Entry 9GDY (electron microscopy, 2.80 A resolution); this record covers chains A and C of the 3 polymer chains in the assembly.

Chain A (and C):
Molecule: Spike glycoprotein, Fibritin
From: Severe acute respiratory syndrome coronavirus 2
Notes: chain C of this document is another copy of the same molecule, construct and numbering; everything in this record applies to it too
Reference sequence: chimeric construct of P0DTC2, P10104: residues 14-1208 from P0DTC2 (SPIKE_SARS2) positions 14-1208 (same numbers); residues 1211-1237 from P10104 positions 458-484 (UniProt number = residue number - 753)
Amino-acid sequence (1230 residues; numbered 14 to 1246; 3 numbers in that range are skipped by the numbering (no residue carries them; nothing is unmodelled there); the number before each row is that of its first residue):
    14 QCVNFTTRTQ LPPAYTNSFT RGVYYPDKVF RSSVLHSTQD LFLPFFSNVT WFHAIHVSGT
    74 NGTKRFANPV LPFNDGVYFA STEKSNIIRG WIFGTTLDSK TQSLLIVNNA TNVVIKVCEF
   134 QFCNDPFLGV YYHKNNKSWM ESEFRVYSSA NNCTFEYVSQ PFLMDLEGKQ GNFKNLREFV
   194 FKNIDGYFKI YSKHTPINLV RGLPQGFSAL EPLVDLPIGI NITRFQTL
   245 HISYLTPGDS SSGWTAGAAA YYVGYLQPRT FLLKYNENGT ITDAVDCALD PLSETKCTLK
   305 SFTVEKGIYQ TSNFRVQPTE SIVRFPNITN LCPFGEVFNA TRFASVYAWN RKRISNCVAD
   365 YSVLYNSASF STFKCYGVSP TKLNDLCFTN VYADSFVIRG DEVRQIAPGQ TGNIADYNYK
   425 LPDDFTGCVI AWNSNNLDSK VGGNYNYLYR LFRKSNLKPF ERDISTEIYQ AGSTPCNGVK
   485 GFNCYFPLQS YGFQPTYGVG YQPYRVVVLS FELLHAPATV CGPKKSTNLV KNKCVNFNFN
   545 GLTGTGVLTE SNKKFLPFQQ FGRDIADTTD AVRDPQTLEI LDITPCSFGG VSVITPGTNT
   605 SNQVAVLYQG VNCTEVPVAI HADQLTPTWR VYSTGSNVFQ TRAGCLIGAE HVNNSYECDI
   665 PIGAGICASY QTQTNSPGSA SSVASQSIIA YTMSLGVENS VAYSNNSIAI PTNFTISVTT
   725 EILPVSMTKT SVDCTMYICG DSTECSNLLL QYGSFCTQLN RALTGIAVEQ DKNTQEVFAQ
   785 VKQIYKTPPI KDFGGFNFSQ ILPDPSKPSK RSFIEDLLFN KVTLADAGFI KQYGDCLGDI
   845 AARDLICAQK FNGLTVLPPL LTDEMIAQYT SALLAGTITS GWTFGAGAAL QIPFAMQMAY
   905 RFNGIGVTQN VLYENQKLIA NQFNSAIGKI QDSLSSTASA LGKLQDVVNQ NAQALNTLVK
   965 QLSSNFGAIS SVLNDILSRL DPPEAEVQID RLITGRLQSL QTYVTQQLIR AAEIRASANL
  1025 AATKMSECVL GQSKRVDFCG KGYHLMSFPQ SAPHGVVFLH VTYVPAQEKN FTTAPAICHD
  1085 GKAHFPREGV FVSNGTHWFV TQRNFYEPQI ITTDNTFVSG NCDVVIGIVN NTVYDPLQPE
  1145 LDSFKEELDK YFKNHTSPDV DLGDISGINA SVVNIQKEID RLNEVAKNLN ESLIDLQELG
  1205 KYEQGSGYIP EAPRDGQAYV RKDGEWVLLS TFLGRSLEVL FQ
Disordered / not traced: 70-76, 248-254, 621-640, 677-688, 828-847, 1162-1246
Disulfide bonds: C131-C166, C291-C301, C336-C361, C391-C525, C480-C488, C538-C590, C617-C649, C662-C671, C738-C760, C743-C749, C1032-C1043, C1082-C1126
Differences from the reference sequence: variant F18 (Leu in P0DTC2), A80 (Asp in P0DTC2), G215 (Asp in P0DTC2), N417 (Lys in P0DTC2), K484 (Glu in P0DTC2), Y501 (Asn in P0DTC2), G614 (Asp in P0DTC2), V701 (Ala in P0DTC2); conflict I246 (Arg in P0DTC2); engineered mutation G682 (Arg in P0DTC2), S683 (Arg in P0DTC2), S685 (Arg in P0DTC2), P986 (Lys in P0DTC2), P987 (Val in P0DTC2), L1232 (Phe479 in P10104); linker (1209-1210); expression tag (1238-1246)
Swiss-Prot annotation at these positions:
  - region: N280 to C301 (Putative superantigen), R403 to D405 (Integrin-binding motif), N448 to F456 (Immunodominant HLA epitope recognized by the CD8+), P681, A684 (Putative superantigen), S816 to Y837 (Fusion peptide 1), K835 to F855 (Fusion peptide 2), D1163 to E1202 (Heptad repeat 2)
  - site: R815, S816 (Cleavage)
  - glycosylation: N17 (N-linked (GlcNAc...) (complex) asparagine), N61 (N-linked (GlcNAc...) (hybrid) asparagine), N74 (N-linked (GlcNAc...) (complex) asparagine), N122 (N-linked (GlcNAc...) (hybrid) asparagine), N149 (N-linked (GlcNAc...) (complex) asparagine), N165 (N-linked (GlcNAc...) (complex) asparagine), N234 (N-linked (GlcNAc...) (high mannose) asparagine), N282 (N-linked (GlcNAc...) (complex) asparagine), T323 (O-linked (GalNAc) threonine), S325 (O-linked (HexNAc...) serine), N331 (N-linked (GlcNAc...) (complex) asparagine), N343 (N-linked (GlcNAc...) (complex) asparagine), N603 (N-linked (GlcNAc...) (hybrid) asparagine), N616 (N-linked (GlcNAc...) (complex) asparagine), N657 (N-linked (GlcNAc...) (complex) asparagine), T676 (O-linked (GlcNAc...) threonine), T678 (O-linked (GlcNAc...) threonine), N709 (N-linked (GlcNAc...) (high mannose) asparagine), N717 (N-linked (GlcNAc...) (hybrid) asparagine), N801 (N-linked (GlcNAc...) (hybrid) asparagine) and 6 more in UniProt
What the authors report for this chain:
  - conformationally variable residues (domain motion): T500 to G502

How chain A and chain C interact:
Pairs across the interface (139):
  V42(A) - R567(C)
  F43(A) - Q563(C)
  F43(A) - R567(C)  hydrogen bond (backbone-side chain)
  K113(A) - E471(C)
  K113(A) - V483(C)
  T114(A) - Y473(C)
  E132(A) - E471(C)
  T167(A) - Y351(C)
  T167(A) - I468(C)
  D198(A) - K462(C)
  D198(A) - E465(C)
  Y200(A) - F464(C)  hydrogen bond (side chain-backbone)
  P230(A) - R466(C)  hydrogen bond (backbone-side chain)
  I231(A) - R466(C)
  G232(A) - D467(C)
  I233(A) - S469(C)
  I233(A) - Y473(C)
  N282(A) - L560(C)
  Y369(A) - N487(C)  hydrogen bond (backbone-side chain)
  N370(A) - N487(C)  hydrogen bond (backbone-side chain)
  A372(A) - N487(C)
  T385(A) - G476(C)
  T385(A) - S477(C)
  S735(A) - Q314(C)  hydrogen bond
  Q755(A) - S968(C)  hydrogen bond (backbone-side chain)
  Q755(A) - N969(C)
  Y756(A) - S968(C)  hydrogen bond (backbone-side chain)
  Y756(A) - F970(C)  hydrophobic
  G757(A) - S968(C)
  S758(A) - K964(C)
  S758(A) - Q965(C)  hydrogen bond
  Q762(A) - T961(C)  hydrogen bond
  R765(A) - Q957(C)
  Q784(A) - D1041(C)
  K786(A) - L699(C)
  K786(A) - G700(C)
  K786(A) - V701(C)  hydrogen bond (backbone-backbone)
  Q787(A) - V701(C)
  Q787(A) - N703(C)
  I788(A) - L699(C)
  I788(A) - G700(C)
  I788(A) - V701(C)  hydrogen bond (backbone-backbone)
  I788(A) - E702(C)
  I788(A) - N703(C)  hydrogen bond (backbone-backbone)
  Y789(A) - N703(C)
  Y789(A) - V705(C)  hydrophobic
  K790(A) - E702(C)  salt bridge
  K790(A) - S704(C)
  P792(A) - Y707(C)  hydrophobic
  D796(A) - Y707(C)
  D796(A) - N709(C)  hydrogen bond
  P863(A) - A668(C)  hydrogen bond (backbone-backbone)
  L864(A) - P665(C)  hydrophobic
  L864(A) - A668(C)  hydrogen bond (backbone-backbone)
  L864(A) - G669(C)  hydrogen bond (backbone-backbone)
  T866(A) - A668(C)
  M869(A) - G669(C)
  M869(A) - M697(C)  hydrophobic
  M869(A) - L699(C)  hydrophobic
  Q872(A) - L699(C)
  Y873(A) - L699(C)
  T883(A) - V705(C)
  W886(A) - Y1047(C)
  W886(A) - R1107(C)
  G889(A) - K1045(C)
  G889(A) - G1046(C)
  A890(A) - G1046(C)
  A890(A) - Y1047(C)  hydrophobic
  A890(A) - V1068(C)
  A890(A) - P1069(C)
  G891(A) - V1068(C)
  A893(A) - V705(C)  hydrophobic
  L894(A) - A713(C)
  L894(A) - P715(C)
  L894(A) - E1072(C)
  Q895(A) - A706(C)
  Q895(A) - Y707(C)
  Q895(A) - S708(C)
  Q895(A) - S711(C)  hydrogen bond
  Q895(A) - I712(C)
  Q895(A) - A713(C)  hydrogen bond (backbone-backbone)
  Q895(A) - N1074(C)
  I896(A) - I712(C)  hydrophobic
  P897(A) - Y707(C)  hydrophobic
  P897(A) - S708(C)
  P897(A) - N709(C)
  P897(A) - S711(C)
  P897(A) - I712(C)
  F898(A) - Y707(C)  hydrogen bond (backbone-side chain)
  M900(A) - T1077(C)
  M900(A) - A1078(C)
  M900(A) - P1079(C)
  M900(A) - V1094(C)  hydrophobic
  Y904(A) - P1090(C)
  Y904(A) - G1093(C)  hydrogen bond (side chain-backbone)
  Y904(A) - V1094(C)  hydrophobic
  Y904(A) - R1107(C)
  N907(A) - R1091(C)
  Q913(A) - P1090(C)  hydrogen bond (side chain-backbone)
  Q913(A) - F1121(C)
  N914(A) - F1089(C)
  N914(A) - S1123(C)  hydrogen bond
  Y917(A) - P1079(C)
  Y917(A) - F1089(C)  hydrophobic
  Y917(A) - V1128(C)
  Q920(A) - I1130(C)
  S967(A) - I569(C)  hydrogen bond (side chain-backbone)
  S967(A) - A570(C)
  V976(A) - A570(C)
  V976(A) - D571(C)
  V976(A) - T572(C)
  N978(A) - T547(C)  hydrogen bond (side chain-backbone)
  R983(A) - D427(C)
  R983(A) - D428(C)  salt bridge
  Q1002(A) - Q1002(C)
  Q1005(A) - Q1005(C)
  Q1005(A) - T1006(C)  hydrogen bond
  L1012(A) - Q1010(C)
  L1012(A) - I1013(C)  hydrophobic
  I1013(A) - I1013(C)  hydrophobic
  R1019(A) - E1017(C)  salt bridge
  N1023(A) - L1024(C)
  T1027(A) - R1039(C)
  S1030(A) - V1040(C)
  S1030(A) - D1041(C)
  E1031(A) - R1039(C)  salt bridge
  E1031(A) - V1040(C)
  G1035(A) - V1040(C)
  R1039(A) - R1039(C)
  F1148(A) - K1149(C)
  F1148(A) - L1152(C)  hydrophobic
  E1151(A) - K1149(C)  salt bridge
  L1152(A) - L1152(C)  hydrophobic
  L1152(A) - D1153(C)
  L1152(A) - F1156(C)
  Y1155(A) - K1149(C)
  Y1155(A) - F1156(C)  hydrophobic
  H1159(A) - F1156(C)
  H1159(A) - T1160(C)
Other interface residues (no listed pair), chain A (94 interface residues in all): K41, G199, E281, S371, D737, F759, F797, T859, L861, A899, E918, V963, D994, L1001, T1009, L1034, E1144, F1156
Other interface residues (no listed pair), chain C (101 interface residues in all): T315, P463, H519, G667, I670, S698, I714, R995, T1009, F1042, Y1067, V1129, Q1142, L1145, H1159

Summary:
The interface between chain A and chain C involves 94 residues on one side and 101 on the other, with 26
hydrogen bonds and 5 salt bridges. Among the polar pairs are K790(A)-E702(C), R983(A)-D428(C) and
R1019(A)-E1017(C). The paper reports conformational variability at T500(A).
Chain A and chain C are both Spike glycoprotein, Fibritin (Severe acute respiratory syndrome coronavirus 2);
the structure, SARS-CoV-2 Spike protein Beta Variant at 37C structural flexibility / heterogeneity analyses,
was determined by electron microscopy, deposited together with 9GDX.
